3NXV - chain A; structure by X-ray diffraction, 1.90 A resolution.

== Chain A ==
Name: Dihydrofolate reductase
Source organism: Homo sapiens
Notes: EC 1.5.1.3
Reference sequence: P00374 (DYR_HUMAN); residues 1-186 here correspond to UniProt positions 2-187 (UniProt number = residue number + 1)
Amino-acid sequence (186 residues; numbered 1 to 186; the number before each row is that of its first residue):
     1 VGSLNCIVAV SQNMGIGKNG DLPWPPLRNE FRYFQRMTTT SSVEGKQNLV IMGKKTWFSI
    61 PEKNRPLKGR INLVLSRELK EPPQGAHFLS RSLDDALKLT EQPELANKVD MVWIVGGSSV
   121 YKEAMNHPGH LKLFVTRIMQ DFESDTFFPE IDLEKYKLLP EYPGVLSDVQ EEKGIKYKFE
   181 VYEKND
Ligand contacts:
  - D2F (5-[(1E)-2-(2-methoxyphenyl)hex-1-en-1-yl]furo[2,3-d]pyrimidine-2,4-diamine): Ile7, Val8, Ala9, Leu22, Glu30, Phe31, Tyr33, Phe34, Met52, Thr56, Ser59, Ile60, Leu67, Val115, Tyr121, Thr136
  - NADPH (NDP; NADPH dihydro-nicotinamide-adenine-dinucleotide phosphate): Val8, Ala9, Ile16, Gly17, Gly20, Asp21, Leu22, Trp24, Gly53, Lys54, Lys55, Thr56, Ser59, Leu75, Ser76, Arg77, Glu78, Leu79, Arg91, Ser92, Leu93, Val115, Gly116, Gly117, Ser118, Ser119, Val120, Tyr121, Glu123, Thr146
Reported in the primary citation:
  - binding site for D2F: Ile7, Leu22, Glu30, Phe34, Thr56, Ile60, Leu67, Val115, Tyr121

== In short ==
Bound to chain A: compound D2F and NADPH. The paper reports a binding site for D2F at Ile7, Leu22 and Glu30
among others.
Chain A is Dihydrofolate reductase (Homo sapiens); the structure, Preferential Selection of Isomer Binding
from Chiral Mixtures: Alternate Binding Modes Observed for the E- and ..., was determined by X-ray diffraction
together with 3NXX, 3NXY, 3NXO, 3NXR and 3NXT from the same study.
